PDB entry 6RCU | X-ray diffraction, 4.00 A resolution (low resolution: residue-level contacts below are approximate; hydrogen-bond / salt-bridge calls are withheld) | chains A and C of the 5 polymer chains in the assembly

[Chain A]
Protein: Reticulocyte binding protein homologue 5
Source organism: Plasmodium falciparum (isolate 3D7)
Reference sequence: Q8IFM5 (Q8IFM5_PLAF7); residues 26-526 here = UniProt positions 26-526
Amino-acid sequence (501 residues; numbered 26 to 526; the number before each row is that of its first residue):
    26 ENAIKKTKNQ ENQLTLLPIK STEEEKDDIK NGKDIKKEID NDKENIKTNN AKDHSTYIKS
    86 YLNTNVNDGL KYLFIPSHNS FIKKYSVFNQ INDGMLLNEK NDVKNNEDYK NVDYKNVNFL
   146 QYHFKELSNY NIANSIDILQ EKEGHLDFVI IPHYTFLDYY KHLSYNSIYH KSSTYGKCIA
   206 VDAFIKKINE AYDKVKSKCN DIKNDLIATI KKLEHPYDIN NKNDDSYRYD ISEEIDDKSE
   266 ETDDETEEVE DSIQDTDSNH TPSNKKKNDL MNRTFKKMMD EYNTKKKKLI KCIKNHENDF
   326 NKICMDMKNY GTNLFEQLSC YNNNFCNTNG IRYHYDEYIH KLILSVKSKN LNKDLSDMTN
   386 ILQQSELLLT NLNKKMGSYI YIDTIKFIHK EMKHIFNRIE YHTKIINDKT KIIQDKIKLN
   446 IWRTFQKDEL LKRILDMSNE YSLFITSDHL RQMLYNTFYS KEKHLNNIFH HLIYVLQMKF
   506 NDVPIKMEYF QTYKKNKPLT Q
Unresolved in the structure: 26-147, 243-296, 506-526
Disulfide bonds: Cys224-Cys317, Cys345-Cys351
Sequence notes: conflict Gln38 (Asn in Q8IFM5), Ala216 (Thr in Q8IFM5)
UniProt features mapped onto this chain:
  - region: Lys33 to Lys51 (Mediates interaction with human BSG)
  - site: Lys140, Asn141 (Cleavage)
  - glycosylation (N-linked (GlcNAc...) asparagine): Asn214, Asn297
From the paper describing this entry:
  - mutagenesis - S197Y: decreased binding to R5.017

[Chain C]
Protein: R5.004 light chain
Source organism: Homo sapiens
Amino-acid sequence (219 residues; each row starts with the number of its first residue; numbers below 1 keep their minus sign (Ser-2 is residue -2)):
    -2 SWAQSVLTQP PSASGTPGLR VTISCSGSSS NIGSNTVNWY QHLPGTAPKL LIHSNNQRPS
    58 GVPDRFSGSK SGTSASLAIS GLQSEDEADY YCAAWDDSLN GWVFGGGTKL TVLGQPKAAP
   118 SVTLFPPSSE ELQANKATLV CLISDFYPGA VTVAWKADSS PVKAGVETTT PSKQSNNKYA
   178 ASSYLSLTPE QWKSHRSYSC QVTHEGSTVE KTVAPTECS
Unresolved in the structure: -2 to 2, 214-216
Disulfide bonds: Cys22-Cys89, Cys138-Cys197

[How chain A and chain C interact]
Contacting residue pairs (10; chain A residue first):
  Ser197(A) - Ser31(C)
  Ser197(A) - Lys67(C)
  Tyr346(A) - Ser31(C)
  Tyr346(A) - Asp94(C)
  Asn352(A) - Asn32(C)
  Asn352(A) - Trp92(C)
  Asn352(A) - Asp94(C)
  Trp447(A) - Asn97(C)
  Arg448(A) - Asn97(C)
  Thr449(A) - Asn97(C)
Also at the interface, not in a pair above, chain A (7 interface residues in all): Phe350
Also at the interface, not in a pair above, chain C (7 interface residues in all): Thr33

[Summary]
The chain A/chain C interface involves 7 residues from each chain. The paper reports that S197Y of chain A
reduces binding to R5.017.
Here chain A is Reticulocyte binding protein homologue 5 (Plasmodium falciparum (isolate 3D7)) and chain C is
R5.004 light chain (Homo sapiens). Entry 6RCU (PfRH5 bound to monoclonal antibodies R5.004 and R5.016) was
determined by X-ray diffraction together with 6RCS from the same study.
